Entry 7XD1 (electron microscopy, 3.20 A resolution); this record covers chains I and H of the 10 polymer chains in the assembly.

== Chain I ==
Molecule: 147-nt DNA strand
Sequence (147 nucleotides; numbered -73 to 73; the number before each row is that of its first residue; numbers below 1 keep their minus sign (DA-73 is residue -73)):
   -73 ACAGGATGTATATATCTGACACGTGCCTGGAGACTAGGGAGTAATCCCCT
   -23 TGGCGGTTAAAACGCGGGGGACAGCGCGTACGTGCGTTTAAGCGGTGCTA
    27 GAGCTGTCTACGACCAATTGAGCGGCCTCGGCACCGGGATTCTCCAG

== Chain H ==
Name: Histone H2B type 1-K
From: Homo sapiens
UniProt: O60814 (H2B1K_HUMAN); residues 31-124 here correspond to UniProt positions 32-125 (UniProt number = residue number + 1)
Chain sequence (94 residues; each row starts with the number of its first residue):
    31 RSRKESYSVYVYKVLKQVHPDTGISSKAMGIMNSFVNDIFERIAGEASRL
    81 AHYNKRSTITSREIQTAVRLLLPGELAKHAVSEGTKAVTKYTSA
Swiss-Prot annotation at these positions:
  - modified residue: Lys34 (N6-(2-hydroxyisobutyryl)lysine), Glu35 (PolyADP-ribosyl glutamic acid), Ser36 (Phosphoserine), Lys43 (N6-(2-hydroxyisobutyryl)lysine), Lys46 (N6-(2-hydroxyisobutyryl)lysine), Lys57 (N6,N6-dimethyllysine), Arg79 (Dimethylated arginine), Lys85 (N6,N6,N6-trimethyllysine), Arg86 (Omega-N-methylarginine), Arg92 (Omega-N-methylarginine), Lys108 (N6-(2-hydroxyisobutyryl)lysine), Thr115 (Phosphothreonine), Lys116 (N6-(2-hydroxyisobutyryl)lysine), Lys120 (N6-(2-hydroxyisobutyryl)lysine)
  - glycosylation: Ser112 (O-linked (GlcNAc) serine)
  - cross-link (Glycyl lysine isopeptide (Lys-Gly)): Lys34 (interchain with G-Cter in ubiquitin), Lys120 (interchain with G-Cter in ubiquitin)

== How chain I and chain H interact ==
Residue-residue contacts (12; chain I residue first):
  DG48(I) with Arg33(H), base contact; Tyr40(H), hydrogen bond to the phosphate; Lys43(H), salt bridge to the phosphate
  DC49(I) with Arg33(H), hydrogen bond to the base; Lys34(H), phosphate contact; Glu35(H), phosphate contact; Ser36(H), phosphate contact; Val39(H), phosphate contact
  DG50(I) with Ser32(H), phosphate contact; Arg33(H), phosphate contact; Lys34(H), hydrogen bond to the phosphate
  DG51(I) with Arg31(H), salt bridge to the phosphate
Also at the interface, not in a pair above, chain I (5 interface residues in all): DG38
Also at the interface, not in a pair above, chain H (10 interface residues in all): Thr88

== Summary ==
Chain I and chain H form an interface of 5 and 10 residues respectively; the contacts include 3 hydrogen bonds
and 2 salt bridges. Polar pairs include DC49(I)-Arg33(H), DG48(I)-Tyr40(H) and DG50(I)-Lys34(H).
Chain I is a 147-nt DNA strand and chain H is Histone H2B type 1-K (Homo sapiens); the structure, cryo-EM
structure of unmodified nucleosome, was determined by electron microscopy.
